PDB entry 8VWW | electron microscopy, 3.90 A resolution | chains B and C of the 5 polymer chains in the assembly

[Chain B]
Protein: ADI-46152 Fab Heavy Chain
Organism: Homo sapiens
Notes: antibody fragment or engineered binder
Amino-acid sequence (228 residues; row label = number of the first residue in the row; a row labelled like 82A-82C holds insertion residues (82A, then the next letters in order)):
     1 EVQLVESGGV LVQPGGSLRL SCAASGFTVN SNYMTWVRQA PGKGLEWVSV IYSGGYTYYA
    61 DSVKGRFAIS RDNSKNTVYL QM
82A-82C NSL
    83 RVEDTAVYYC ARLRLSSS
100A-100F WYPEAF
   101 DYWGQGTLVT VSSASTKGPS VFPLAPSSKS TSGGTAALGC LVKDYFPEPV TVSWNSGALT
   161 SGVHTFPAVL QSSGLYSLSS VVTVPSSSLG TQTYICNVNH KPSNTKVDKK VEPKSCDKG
Not modelled in the structure: 114-219
Disulfide bonds: Cys-22/Cys-92

[Chain C]
Protein: ADI-46152 Fab Light Chain
Organism: Homo sapiens
Notes: antibody fragment or engineered binder
Amino-acid sequence (212 residues; numbered 1 to 212; the number before each row is that of its first residue):
     1 AILLTQSPSS LSASVGDRVT ITCRASQGIS SALAWYQQKP GRAPKVLIYD ASSLANGVPS
    61 RFSGSGSGTD FTLTINSLQP EDFATYYCQQ FNYYPLTFGG GTKVEIKRTV AAPSVFIFPP
   121 SDEQLKSGTA SVVCLLNNFY PREAKVQWKV DNALQSGNSQ ESVTEQDSKD STYSLSSTLT
   181 LSKADYEKHK VYACEVTQGT TSVTKSFNRG EC
Not modelled in the structure: 108-212
Disulfide bonds: Cys-23/Cys-88

[Chain B / chain C interface]
Residue-residue contacts (33; chain B residue first):
  Gln-39(B) / Gln-38(C)  hydrogen bond
  Gly-44(B) / Tyr-87(C)
  Leu-45(B) / Phe-98(C)  hydrophobic
  Trp-47(B) / Tyr-94(C)  hydrophobic
  Trp-47(B) / Pro-95(C)  hydrophobic
  Trp-47(B) / Leu-96(C)
  Val-50(B) / Tyr-94(C)
  Tyr-52(B) / Tyr-94(C)  hydrogen bond
  Tyr-91(B) / Gln-38(C)
  Tyr-91(B) / Arg-42(C)  hydrogen bond (side chain-backbone)
  Leu-95(B) / Phe-91(C)  hydrophobic
  Arg-96(B) / Tyr-49(C)
  Tyr-100B(B) / Ala-32(C)  hydrophobic
  Tyr-100B(B) / Phe-91(C)
  Tyr-100B(B) / Asn-92(C)
  Pro-100C(B) / Phe-91(C)
  Glu-100D(B) / Ala-32(C)
  Glu-100D(B) / Ala-34(C)
  Glu-100D(B) / Tyr-49(C)
  Glu-100D(B) / Asp-50(C)
  Glu-100D(B) / Phe-91(C)
  Ala-100E(B) / Tyr-36(C)
  Ala-100E(B) / Val-46(C)  hydrophobic
  Ala-100E(B) / Tyr-49(C)  hydrophobic
  Phe-100F(B) / Tyr-36(C)  hydrogen bond (backbone-side chain)
  Phe-100F(B) / Val-46(C)
  Phe-100F(B) / Gln-89(C)
  Phe-100F(B) / Phe-91(C)  hydrophobic
  Phe-100F(B) / Leu-96(C)  hydrophobic
  Phe-100F(B) / Phe-98(C)  hydrophobic
  Trp-103(B) / Tyr-36(C)  hydrophobic
  Trp-103(B) / Pro-44(C)  hydrophobic
  Gly-104(B) / Ala-43(C)
Also at the interface, not in a pair above, chain B (22 interface residues in all): Val-37, Lys-43, Glu-46, Tyr-58, Ala-60, Asp-101
Also at the interface, not in a pair above, chain C (19 interface residues in all): Ile-48

[Summary]
22 residues of chain B and 19 residues of chain C are in contact; the contacts include 4 hydrogen bonds. Polar
pairs include Gln-39(B)/Gln-38(C), Tyr-52(B)/Tyr-94(C) and Tyr-91(B)/Arg-42(C).
Chain B is ADI-46152 Fab Heavy Chain and chain C is ADI-46152 Fab Light Chain, both from Homo sapiens; the
structure, CCHFV GP38 bound to ADI-46152 and ADI-58048 Fabs, was determined by electron microscopy (same
publication as 8VVK and 8VVL).
